5X3X - chains B and Q of the 4 polymer chains in the assembly; structure by X-ray diffraction, 2.79 A resolution.

# Chain B
Name: Cobalt ABC transporter ATP-binding protein
From: Rhodobacter capsulatus
Chain sequence (280 residues; numbered 1 to 280; the number before each row is that of its first residue):
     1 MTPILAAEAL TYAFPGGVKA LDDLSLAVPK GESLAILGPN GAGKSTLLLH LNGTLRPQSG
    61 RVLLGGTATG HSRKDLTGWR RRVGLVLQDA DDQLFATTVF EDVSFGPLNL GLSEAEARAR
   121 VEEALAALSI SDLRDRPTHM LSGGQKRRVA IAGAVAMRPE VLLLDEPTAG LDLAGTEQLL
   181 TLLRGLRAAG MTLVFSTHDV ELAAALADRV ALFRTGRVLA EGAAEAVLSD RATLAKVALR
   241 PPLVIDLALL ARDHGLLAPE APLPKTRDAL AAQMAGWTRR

# Chain Q
Name: Uncharacterized protein CbiQ
From: Rhodobacter capsulatus
Chain sequence (244 residues; row label = number of the first residue in the row):
     1 MSIASIDRVA AQGHWRSRPL AEKSLIGLGF LALAVTVPPF PGAVLVTVAI LAFTFLGARV
    61 PLRFWASVAV LPLGFLTTGA AVLLIQIGPE GIGLAPDGPA KAAALVMRAT AATCCLLFLA
   121 TTTPAADLLS GLRRWRVPAE LIEIALLTYR FVFILAEEAA AMTTAQRARL GHATRRRWLR
   181 STAQVIAALL PRALTRARRL ETGLGARNWQ GEMRVLSTRP PASARVLGLI LTLQAAILAA
   241 GVLL
Disordered / not traced: 244

# How chain B and chain Q interact
Contacting residue pairs - 68 pairs, chain B then chain Q:
  Asn52(B) - Ala206(Q)
  Thr54(B) - Thr202(Q)
  Arg73(B) - Trp209(Q)
  Thr77(B) - Asn208(Q)  hydrogen bond
  Thr77(B) - Trp209(Q)
  Arg80(B) - Gly205(Q)  hydrogen bond (side chain-backbone)
  Arg80(B) - Ala206(Q)
  Arg80(B) - Asn208(Q)
  Leu85(B) - Ala206(Q)
  Leu87(B) - Gly203(Q)
  Asp89(B) - Arg196(Q)  salt bridge
  Asp91(B) - Arg150(Q)  salt bridge
  Asp91(B) - Arg196(Q)
  Asp92(B) - Arg196(Q)  salt bridge
  Asp92(B) - Arg199(Q)
  Asp92(B) - Leu200(Q)
  Asp92(B) - Gly203(Q)
  Gln93(B) - Gly203(Q)
  Gln93(B) - Leu204(Q)
  Gln93(B) - Arg207(Q)
  Leu94(B) - Arg150(Q)  hydrogen bond (backbone-side chain)
  Leu94(B) - Leu200(Q)
  Phe95(B) - Leu147(Q)  hydrophobic
  Phe95(B) - Arg150(Q)
  Phe95(B) - Leu204(Q)  hydrophobic
  Phe95(B) - Met213(Q)  hydrophobic
  Phe95(B) - Val215(Q)  hydrophobic
  Ala96(B) - Arg150(Q)
  Thr97(B) - Ala126(Q)
  Thr97(B) - Tyr149(Q)
  Thr98(B) - Arg16(Q)
  Phe100(B) - Leu216(Q)
  Phe100(B) - Ser217(Q)
  Phe100(B) - Thr218(Q)
  Glu101(B) - Val215(Q)
  Glu101(B) - Leu216(Q)
  Glu101(B) - Ser217(Q)
  Ser104(B) - Val215(Q)
  Ser104(B) - Leu216(Q)  hydrogen bond (side chain-backbone)
  Phe105(B) - Leu204(Q)
  Phe105(B) - Trp209(Q)
  Phe105(B) - Gln210(Q)
  Phe105(B) - Glu212(Q)
  Phe105(B) - Met213(Q)  hydrophobic
  Phe105(B) - Arg214(Q)
  Leu108(B) - Arg214(Q)
  Leu108(B) - Val215(Q)
  Asn109(B) - Arg207(Q)  hydrogen bond (side chain-backbone)
  Asn109(B) - Asn208(Q)  hydrogen bond (backbone-side chain)
  Asn109(B) - Trp209(Q)
  Leu110(B) - Asn208(Q)
  Glu114(B) - Leu216(Q)
  Ala117(B) - Leu216(Q)  hydrophobic
  Arg118(B) - Leu216(Q)
  Arg118(B) - Ser217(Q)  hydrogen bond (side chain-backbone)
  Asp135(B) - Arg16(Q)
  Asp135(B) - Thr218(Q)  hydrogen bond
  Pro137(B) - Ala11(Q)  hydrophobic
  Thr138(B) - Arg150(Q)  hydrogen bond
  His139(B) - Asp7(Q)  salt bridge
  His139(B) - Tyr149(Q)
  His139(B) - Phe153(Q)
  Met140(B) - Ala11(Q)  hydrophobic
  Met140(B) - Gln12(Q)
  Ala150(B) - Arg207(Q)  hydrogen bond (backbone-side chain)
  Gly153(B) - Arg207(Q)
  Met157(B) - Ala206(Q)
  Met157(B) - Arg207(Q)
Other interface residues (no listed pair), chain B (39 interface residues in all): Leu49, Leu76, Gly106, Leu112, Ala154
Other interface residues (no listed pair), chain Q (31 interface residues in all): Arg8, Leu146, Ile154

# In short
The interface between chain B and chain Q involves 39 residues on one side and 31 on the other; the contacts
include 10 hydrogen bonds and 4 salt bridges. Polar pairs include Asp89(B)-Arg196(Q), Asp91(B)-Arg150(Q) and
Asp92(B)-Arg196(Q).
Chain B is Cobalt ABC transporter ATP-binding protein and chain Q is Uncharacterized protein CbiQ, both from
Rhodobacter capsulatus; the structure, 2.8A resolution structure of a cobalt energy-coupling factor
transporter-CbiMQO, was determined by X-ray diffraction (same publication as 5X41 and 5X40).
